PDB entry 6F4X | X-ray diffraction, 1.69 A resolution | chains B and E of the 6 polymer chains in the assembly

== Chain B (and E) ==
Molecule: Purine nucleoside phosphorylase DeoD-type
Organism: Helicobacter pylori
Notes: EC 2.4.2.1; chain E of this document is another copy of the same molecule, construct and numbering; everything in this record applies to it too
UniProtKB: P56463 (DEOD_HELPY); numbering as in UniProt (aligned over 1-233)
Sequence (233 residues; row label = number of the first residue in the row):
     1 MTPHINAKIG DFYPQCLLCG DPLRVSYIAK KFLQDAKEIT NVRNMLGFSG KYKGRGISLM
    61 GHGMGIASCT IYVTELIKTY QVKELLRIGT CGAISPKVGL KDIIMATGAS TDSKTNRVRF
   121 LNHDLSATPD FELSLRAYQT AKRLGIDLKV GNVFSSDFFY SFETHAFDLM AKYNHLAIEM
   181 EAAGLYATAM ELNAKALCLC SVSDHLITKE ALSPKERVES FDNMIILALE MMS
Small-molecule neighbours: FMC ((1S)-1-(7-amino-1H-pyrazolo[4,3-d]pyrimidin-3-yl)-1,4-anhydro-D-ribitol): M64, R87, T90, C91, G92, F159, I178, E179, M180, E181, S203, D204, L206
Swiss-Prot annotation at these positions:
  - active site: D204 (Proton donor)
  - binding site (a purine D-ribonucleoside): H4, E179 to E181, S203, D204
  - binding site (phosphate): G20, R24, R43, R87 to T90
  - site: R217 (Important for catalytic activity)

== How chain B and chain E interact ==
Contacting residue pairs (61; chain B residue first):
  T2(B) with P214(E)
  P3(B) with Y160(E); P214(E); R217(E)
  H4(B) with M64(E); F159(E)
  D21(B) with R43(E)
  P22(B) with R43(E); N44(E)
  L23(B) with N41(E); N44(E)
  N41(B) with L23(E)
  V42(B) with P214(E), hydrophobic
  R43(B) with G20(E); D21(E); P22(E); L23(E); M64(E)
  N44(B) with P22(E); L23(E); N44(E), hydrogen bond (side chain-backbone); L46(E)
  L46(B) with N44(E)
  M64(B) with H4(E); R43(E); S68(E); I71(E), hydrophobic; Y72(E)
  A67(B) with G65(E); D157(E); M180(E), hydrophobic
  S68(B) with M64(E)
  I71(B) with M64(E), hydrophobic; F159(E), hydrophobic; M180(E), hydrophobic
  Y72(B) with M64(E)
  T74(B) with Y160(E)
  E75(B) with Y160(E), hydrogen bond
  D112(B) with K114(E)
  K114(B) with D112(E); K114(E)
  T115(B) with D157(E); F158(E)
  R117(B) with K114(E)
  V118(B) with F158(E), hydrophobic
  R119(B) with F158(E); F162(E)
  D157(B) with A67(E); T115(E)
  F158(B) with T115(E); V118(E), hydrophobic
  F159(B) with H4(E); I71(E), hydrophobic
  Y160(B) with P3(E); T74(E); E75(E), hydrogen bond
  F162(B) with R119(E); E191(E)
  M180(B) with A67(E), hydrophobic; I71(E), hydrophobic
  E191(B) with F162(E)
Interface residues without a listed pair, chain B (35 interface residues in all): G20, G65, S113, E163
Interface residues without a listed pair, chain E (37 interface residues in all): R24, T90, S113, R117, E163

== Overview ==
35 residues of chain B face 37 of chain E across their interface, with 3 hydrogen bonds. Polar contacts
include N44(B)-N44(E) and E75(B)-Y160(E). Chain B binds compound FMC. UniProt lists active-site residue
D204(B), 6 purine D-ribonucleoside-binding residues and 7 phosphate-binding residues on chain B.
Both chains are Purine nucleoside phosphorylase DeoD-type (Helicobacter pylori). Entry 6F4X (Crystal structure
of H. pylori purine nucleoside phosphorylase in complex with PO4 and formycin A) was determined by X-ray
diffraction, deposited together with 6F4W, 6F52, 6F5A, 6F5I and 5LU0.
